9AYF - chains A and B of the 6 polymer chains in the assembly; structure by electron microscopy, 3.60 A resolution.

[Chain A]
Protein: Guanine nucleotide-binding protein G(i) subunit alpha-1
Organism: Homo sapiens
UniProt: P63096 (GNAI1_HUMAN); aligned in 2 segments with insertions or deletions, so no single offset holds: 1-57 ~ UniProt 1-57; 66-229 ~ UniProt 181-354
Chain sequence (229 residues; row label = number of the first residue in the row):
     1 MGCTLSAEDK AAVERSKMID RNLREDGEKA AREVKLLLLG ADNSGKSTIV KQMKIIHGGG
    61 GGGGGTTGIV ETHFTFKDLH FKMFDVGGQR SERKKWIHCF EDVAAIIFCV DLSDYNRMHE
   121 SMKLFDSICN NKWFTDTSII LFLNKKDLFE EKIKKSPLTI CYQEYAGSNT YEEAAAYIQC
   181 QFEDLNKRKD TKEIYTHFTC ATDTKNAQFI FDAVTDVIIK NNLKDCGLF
Disordered / not traced: 1-2, 54-66
Differences from the reference sequence: engineered mutation Asp42 (Gly in P63096), Asn43 (Glu in P63096), Asp102 (Gly217 in P63096), Asp111 (Ala226 in P63096), Ala207 (Val332 in P63096), Ile210 (Val335 in P63096); linker (58-65); variant Ala104 (Thr219 in P63096), Gln163 (Pro288 in P63096)
UniProt features mapped onto this chain:
  - region: Lys35 to Ala41, Ser44 to Thr48 (G1 motif), Phe81 to Arg90 (G3 motif)
  - binding site (Mg(2+)): Ser47, Thr66
  - lipidation: Gly2 (N-myristoyl glycine), Cys3 (S-palmitoyl cysteine)
  - binding site (GTP): Asp85 to Gln89
  - modified residue: Gln89 (Deamidated glutamine)

[Chain B]
Protein: Guanine nucleotide-binding protein G(I)/G(S)/G(T) subunit beta-1
Organism: Homo sapiens
UniProt: P62873 (GBB1_HUMAN); residues 2-340 here = UniProt positions 2-340
Chain sequence (348 residues; numbered -7 to 340; the number before each row is that of its first residue; numbers below 1 keep their minus sign (Met-7 is residue -7)):
    -7 MDYKDDDDKS ELDQLRQEAE QLKNQIRDAR KACADATLSQ ITNNIDPVGR IQMRTRRTLR
    53 GHLAKIYAMH WGTDSRLLVS ASQDGKLIIW DSYTTNKVHA IPLRSSWVMT CAYAPSGNYV
   113 ACGGLDNICS IYNLKTREGN VRVSRELAGH TGYLSCCRFL DDNQIVTSSG DTTCALWDIE
   173 TGQQTTTFTG HTGDVMSLSL APDTRLFVSG ACDASAKLWD VREGMCRQTF TGHESDINAI
   233 CFFPNGNAFA TGSDDATCRL FDLRADQELM TYSHDNIICG ITSVSFSKSG RLLLAGYDDF
   293 NCNVWDALKA DRAGVLAGHD NRVSCLGVTD DGMAVATGSW DSFLKIWN
Disordered / not traced: -7 to 1
Differences from the reference sequence: initiating methionine (-7); expression tag (-6 to 1)
UniProt features mapped onto this chain:
  - modified residue: Ser2 (N-acetylserine), His266 (Phosphohistidine)
  - natural variant: Leu30 (L30F: In MRD42; uncertain significance), Arg52 (R52G: In MRD42), Gly64 (G64V: In MRD42), Asp76 (D76E: In MRD42; D76G: In MRD42), Gly77 (G77S: In MRD42), Lys78 (K78R: In MRD42), Ile80 (I80N: In MRD42; I80T: In MRD42), His91 (H91R: In MRD42; uncertain significance), Ala92 (A92T: In MRD42), Pro94 (P94S: In MRD42), Leu95 (L95P: In MRD42), Arg96 (R96L: In MRD42), 5 further natural variant entries in UniProt

[Chain A / chain B interface]
Residue-residue contacts (38; chain A residue first):
  Val13(A) - Asn88(B)
  Arg15(A) - Val90(B)  hydrogen bond (side chain-backbone)
  Arg15(A) - His91(B)
  Ser16(A) - Asn88(B)
  Ser16(A) - Lys89(B)  hydrogen bond (side chain-backbone)
  Ile19(A) - Lys89(B)
  Ile19(A) - Val90(B)
  Ile19(A) - Ala92(B)  hydrophobic
  Asp20(A) - Lys89(B)  salt bridge
  Leu23(A) - Gly53(B)
  Leu23(A) - Leu55(B)
  Leu23(A) - Ile80(B)  hydrophobic
  Leu23(A) - Lys89(B)
  Asp26(A) - Lys78(B)  salt bridge
  Gly27(A) - Leu55(B)
  Thr67(A) - Asn119(B)  hydrogen bond (backbone-side chain)
  Gly68(A) - Leu117(B)
  Ile69(A) - Trp99(B)
  Phe84(A) - Trp99(B)  hydrophobic
  Gln89(A) - Leu117(B)  hydrogen bond (side chain-backbone)
  Ser91(A) - Tyr145(B)
  Ser91(A) - Asp186(B)
  Lys94(A) - Asp228(B)  salt bridge
  Lys94(A) - Asp246(B)  salt bridge
  Lys95(A) - Met188(B)
  Lys95(A) - Cys204(B)
  Lys95(A) - Asp228(B)
  Lys95(A) - Asn230(B)  hydrogen bond
  Trp96(A) - Leu117(B)  hydrophobic
  His98(A) - Lys57(B)  hydrogen bond (backbone-side chain)
  His98(A) - Tyr59(B)
  Cys99(A) - Tyr59(B)  hydrogen bond
  Cys99(A) - Gln75(B)
  Cys99(A) - Trp99(B)
  Phe100(A) - Trp99(B)  hydrophobic
  Glu101(A) - Lys57(B)  salt bridge
  Lys132(A) - Arg314(B)
  Trp133(A) - Arg314(B)
Also at the interface, not in a pair above, chain A (26 interface residues in all): Ala12, Arg24, Glu92
Also at the interface, not in a pair above, chain B (27 interface residues in all): Met101, Asp118, Gly162, Trp332

[Summary]
26 residues of chain A face 27 of chain B across their interface, with 7 hydrogen bonds and 5 salt bridges.
Polar pairs include Asp20(A)-Lys89(B), Asp26(A)-Lys78(B) and Lys94(A)-Asp228(B). From UniProt: Mg2+-binding
residues Ser47(A) and Thr66(A) and 5 GTP-binding residues on chain A.
Chain A is Guanine nucleotide-binding protein G(i) subunit alpha-1 and chain B is Guanine nucleotide-binding
protein G(I)/G(S)/G(T) subunit beta-1, both from Homo sapiens; the structure, Structure of human
calcium-sensing receptor in complex with Gi1 (miniGi1) protein in detergent, was determined by electron
microscopy, deposited together with 9ASB, 9AVG, 9AVL and 9AXF.
